Entry 2BXR (X-ray diffraction, 3.00 A resolution); this record covers chain A.

== Chain A ==
Name: Amine oxidase [flavin-containing] A
From: Homo sapiens
Notes: EC 1.4.3.4
UniProtKB: P21397 (AOFA_HUMAN); numbering as in UniProt (aligned over 1-527)
Amino-acid sequence (527 residues; numbered 1 to 527; the number before each row is that of its first residue):
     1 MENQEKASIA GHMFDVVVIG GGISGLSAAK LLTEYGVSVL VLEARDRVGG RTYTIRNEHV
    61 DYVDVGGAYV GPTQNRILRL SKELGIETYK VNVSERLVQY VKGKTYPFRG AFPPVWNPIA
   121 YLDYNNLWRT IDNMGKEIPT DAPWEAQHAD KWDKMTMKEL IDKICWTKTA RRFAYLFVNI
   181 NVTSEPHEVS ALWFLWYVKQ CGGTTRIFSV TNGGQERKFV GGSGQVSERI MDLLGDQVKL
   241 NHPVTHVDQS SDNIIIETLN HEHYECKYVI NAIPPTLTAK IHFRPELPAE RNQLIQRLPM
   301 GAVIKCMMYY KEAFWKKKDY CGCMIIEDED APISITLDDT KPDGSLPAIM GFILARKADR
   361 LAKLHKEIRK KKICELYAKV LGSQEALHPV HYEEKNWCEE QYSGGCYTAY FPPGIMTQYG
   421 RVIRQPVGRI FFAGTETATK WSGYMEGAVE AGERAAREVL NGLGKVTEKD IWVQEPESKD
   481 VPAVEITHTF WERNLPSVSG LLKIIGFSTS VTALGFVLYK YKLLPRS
Not modelled in the structure: 1-11, 111-115, 211-213, 465-527
Disulfide bonds: C321-C323
Covalently attached groups: flavin-adenine dinucleotide (FAD) linked to C406
Residues lining bound ligands: FAD / Clorgyline: I19, G20, G21, G22, I23, S24, G25, L42, E43, A44, R45, G49, G50, R51, T52, V65, G66, G67, A68, Y69, L97, I180, F208, S209, E216, H242, P243, V244, A272, I273, P274, L277, I281, V303, K305, C323, I335, T336, L337, M350, F352, W397, Y402, S403, Y407, G434, T435, G443, Y444, M445, E446, A448
What the authors report for this chain:
  - conformationally variable residues (order/disorder transition): T211 to G213
  - mutagenesis - C321S, C323S: unchanged catalytic activity (citing earlier work)

== Overview ==
Chain A binds FAD / Clorgyline. From the paper: C321S and C323S leave catalytic activity unchanged;
conformational variability at T211.
Chain A is Amine oxidase [flavin-containing] A (Homo sapiens); the structure, Human Monoamine Oxidase A in
complex with Clorgyline, Crystal Form A, was determined by X-ray diffraction together with 2BXS and 2BYB from
the same study.
